Entry 8H8V (X-ray diffraction, 1.70 A resolution); this record covers chain A.

# Chain A
Protein: Lysozyme C
Organism: Gallus gallus
Notes: EC 3.2.1.17
UniProt: P00698 (LYSC_CHICK); numbering as in UniProt (aligned over 19-147)
Chain sequence (129 residues; numbered 19 to 147; the number before each row is that of its first residue):
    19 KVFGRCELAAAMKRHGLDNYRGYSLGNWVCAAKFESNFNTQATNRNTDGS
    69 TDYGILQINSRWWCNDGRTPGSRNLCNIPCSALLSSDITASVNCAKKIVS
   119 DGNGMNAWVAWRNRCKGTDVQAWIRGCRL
Swiss-Prot annotation at these positions:
  - active site: Glu53, Asp70
  - binding site (substrate): Asp119
  - natural variant: Tyr71 (Y71F; Y71S)
Disulfides: Cys24-Cys145, Cys48-Cys133, Cys82-Cys98, Cys94-Cys112
Bound ions: Na+: Ser78, Cys82, Ser90, Arg91

# Overview
Ser78, Cys82, Ser90 and Arg91 form the Na+ site. UniProt lists active-site residues Glu53 and Asp70 and
substrate-binding residue Asp119.
Chain A is Lysozyme C (Gallus gallus); the structure, Room-temperature structure of lysozyme by pink-beam
serial crystallography (100 ms, edge), was determined by X-ray diffraction together with 8H8T, 8H8U and 8H8W
from the same study.
